PDB entry 2NB1 | solution NMR | chains C and D of the 4 polymer chains in the assembly

[Chain C]
Protein: Tumor protein 63
Source organism: Homo sapiens
Notes: fragment: Tetramerization domain of 63
Reference sequence: Q9H3D4 (P63_HUMAN); residues 1002-1060 here correspond to UniProt positions 397-455 (UniProt number = residue number - 605)
Sequence (60 residues; row label = number of the first residue in the row):
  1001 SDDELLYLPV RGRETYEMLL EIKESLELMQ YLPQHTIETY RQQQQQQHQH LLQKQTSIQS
Sequence notes: expression tag (1001); engineered mutation Glu-1021 (Lys416 in Q9H3D4)

[Chain D]
Protein: Tumor protein p73
Source organism: Homo sapiens
Notes: fragment: Tetramerization domain of p73
Reference sequence: O15350 (P73_HUMAN); residues 1095-1142 here correspond to UniProt positions 351-398 (UniProt number = residue number - 744)
Sequence (50 residues; row label = number of the first residue in the row):
  1093 GSDEDTYYLQ VRGRKNFEIL MKLKESLELM ELVPQPLVDS YRQQQQLLQR
Sequence notes: expression tag (1093-1094); engineered mutation Lys-1107 (Glu363 in O15350)

[Interface between chain C and chain D]
Residue-residue contacts (22; chain C residue first):
  Glu-1021(C) with Leu-1119(D)
  Ile-1022(C) with Leu-1115(D); Ser-1118(D); Leu-1119(D)
  Glu-1024(C) with Val-1130(D)
  Ser-1025(C) with Ser-1118(D); Leu-1119(D); Met-1122(D)
  Leu-1026(C) with Ser-1118(D)
  Glu-1027(C) with Tyr-1133(D)
  Leu-1028(C) with Leu-1129(D); Val-1130(D); Tyr-1133(D)
  Met-1029(C) with Lys-1114(D); Ser-1118(D)
  Tyr-1031(C) with Tyr-1133(D)
  Leu-1032(C) with Leu-1129(D)
  Pro-1033(C) with Leu-1129(D)
  Gln-1034(C) with Val-1125(D)
  Ile-1037(C) with Leu-1121(D)
  Tyr-1040(C) with Leu-1121(D)
  Arg-1041(C) with Glu-1117(D)
Also at the interface, not in a pair above, chain C (16 interface residues in all): Thr-1036

[Overview]
16 residues of chain C face 11 of chain D across their interface.
Chain C is Tumor protein 63 and chain D is Tumor protein p73, both from Homo sapiens; the structure, P63/p73
hetero-tetramerisation domain, was determined by solution NMR.
